7R1D - chains A and B of the 3 polymer chains in the assembly; structure by electron microscopy, 3.50 A resolution.

[Chain A]
Molecule: Histone-binding protein RBBP4
Organism: Homo sapiens
UniProtKB: Q09028 (RBBP4_HUMAN); numbering as in UniProt (aligned over 1-425)
Chain sequence (425 residues; numbered 1 to 425; the number before each row is that of its first residue):
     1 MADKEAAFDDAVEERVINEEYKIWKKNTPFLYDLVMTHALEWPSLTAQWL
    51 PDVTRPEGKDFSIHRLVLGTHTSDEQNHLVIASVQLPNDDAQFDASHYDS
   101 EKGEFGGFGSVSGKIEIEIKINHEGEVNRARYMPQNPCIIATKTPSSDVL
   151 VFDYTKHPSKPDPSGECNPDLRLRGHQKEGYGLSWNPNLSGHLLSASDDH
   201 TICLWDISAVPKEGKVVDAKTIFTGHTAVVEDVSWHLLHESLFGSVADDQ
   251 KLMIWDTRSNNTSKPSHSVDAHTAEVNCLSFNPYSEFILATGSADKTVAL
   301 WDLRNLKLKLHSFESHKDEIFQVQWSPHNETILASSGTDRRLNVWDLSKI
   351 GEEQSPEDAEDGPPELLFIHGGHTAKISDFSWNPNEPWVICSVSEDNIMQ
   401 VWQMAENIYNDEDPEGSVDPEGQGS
Not modelled in the structure: 1-7, 413-425
UniProt features mapped onto this chain:
  - modified residue: A2 (N-acetylalanine), K4 (N6-acetyllysine), S110 (Phosphoserine), K160 (N6-acetyllysine), S355 (Phosphoserine)
  - cross-link (Glycyl lysine isopeptide (Lys-Gly)): K4 (interchain with G-Cter in SUMO2), K160 (interchain with G-Cter in SUMO2)
  - mutagenesis: V35 (V35A: Loss of interaction with ARMC12), P43 (P43A: Loss of interaction with ZNF827 and loss of localization to telomeres; when associated with A-73), S73 (S73A: Loss of interaction with ZNF827 and loss of localization to telomeres; when associated with A-43), E126 to N128 (Loss of interaction with ZNF827), E126 (E126A: Loss of interaction with ZNF827 and loss of localization to telomeres; when associated with A-128 and A-179), N128 (N128A: Loss of interaction with ZNF827 and loss of localization to telomeres; when associated with A-126 and A-179), E179 (E179A: Loss of interaction with ZNF827 and loss of localization to telomeres; when associated with A-126 and A-128), Y181 (Y181A: Loss of interaction with ZNF827 and loss of localization to telomeres), E231 (E231A: Decreased interaction with ZNF827; when associated with A-277), N277 (N277A: Decreased interaction with ZNF827; when associated with A-231), E395 (E395A: Decreased interaction with ZNF827)

[Chain B]
Molecule: Protein lin-37 homolog
Organism: Homo sapiens
UniProtKB: Q96GY3 (LIN37_HUMAN); numbering as in UniProt (aligned over 1-246)
Chain sequence (255 residues; each row starts with the number of its first residue):
     1 MFPVKVKVEKSELEMAKARNQLDAVLQCLLEKSHMDRERLDEEAGKTPSD
    51 THNKDCSIAATGKRPSARFPHQRRKKRREMDDGLAEGGPQRSNTYVIKLF
   101 DRSVDLAQFSENTPLYPICRAWMRNSPSVRERECSPSSPLPPLPEDEEGS
   151 EVTNSKSRDVYKLPPPTPPGPPGDACRSRIPSPLQPEMQGTPDDEPSEPE
   201 PSPSTLIYRNMQRWKRIRQRWKEASHRNQLRYSESMKILREMYERQGSAL
   251 EVLFQ
Not modelled in the structure: 1-83, 88-90, 143-255
Differences from the reference sequence: expression tag (247-255)

[Chain A / chain B interface]
Contacting residue pairs - 14 pairs, chain A then chain B:
  T37(A) with Y116(B)
  H38(A) with P114(B)
  A39(A) with L115(B)
  L40(A) with L115(B)
  E41(A) with L115(B)
  S100(A) with R120(B)
  E101(A) with R120(B), hydrogen bond (backbone-side chain); E133(B); C134(B)
  K102(A) with R120(B), hydrogen bond (backbone-side chain)
  G103(A) with P114(B); P117(B); R120(B)
  F105(A) with Y116(B)
Also at the interface, not in a pair above, chain A (13 interface residues in all): E104, G106, E116
Also at the interface, not in a pair above, chain B (8 interface residues in all): N112

[Overview]
Chain A and chain B form an interface of 13 and 8 residues respectively; the contacts include 2 hydrogen
bonds. Polar contacts include E101(A)-R120(B) and K102(A)-R120(B). Curated annotation (UniProt) lists 11
mutagenesis sites on chain A.
Here chain A is Histone-binding protein RBBP4 and chain B is Protein lin-37 homolog, both from Homo sapiens.
Entry 7R1D (Structure of MuvB complex) was determined by electron microscopy.
